Entry 7NPS (electron microscopy, 3.81 A resolution); this record covers chains B4 and P3 of the 9 polymer chains in the assembly.

[Chain B4]
Name: ESX-5 secretion system ATPase EccB5
Organism: Mycobacterium tuberculosis (strain ATCC 25618 / H37Rv)
Notes: EC 3.6.-.-
UniProt: P9WNQ9 (ECCB5_MYCTU); residue numbers follow UniProt; this construct covers 1-506
Sequence (506 residues; row label = number of the first residue in the row):
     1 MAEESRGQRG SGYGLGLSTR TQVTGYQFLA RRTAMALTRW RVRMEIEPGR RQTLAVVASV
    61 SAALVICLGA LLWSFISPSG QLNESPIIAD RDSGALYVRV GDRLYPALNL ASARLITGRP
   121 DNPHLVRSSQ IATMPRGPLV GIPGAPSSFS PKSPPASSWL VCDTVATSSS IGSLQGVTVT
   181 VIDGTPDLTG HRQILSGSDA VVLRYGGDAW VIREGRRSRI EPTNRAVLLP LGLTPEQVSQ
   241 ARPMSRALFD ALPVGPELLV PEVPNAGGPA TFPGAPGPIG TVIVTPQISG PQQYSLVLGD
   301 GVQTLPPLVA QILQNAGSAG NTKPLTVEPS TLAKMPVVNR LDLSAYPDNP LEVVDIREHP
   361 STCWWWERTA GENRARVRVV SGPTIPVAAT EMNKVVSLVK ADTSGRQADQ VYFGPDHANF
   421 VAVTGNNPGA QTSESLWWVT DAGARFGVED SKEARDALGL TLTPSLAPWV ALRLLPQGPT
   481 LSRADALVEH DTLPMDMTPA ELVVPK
Not modelled in the structure: 1-73, 168-174, 497-506
Disulfide bonds: Cys162-Cys363

[Chain P3]
Name: Mycosin-5
Organism: Mycobacterium tuberculosis (strain ATCC 25618 / H37Rv)
Notes: EC 3.4.21.-
UniProt: O53945 (MYCP5_MYCTU); residues 1-585 here = UniProt positions 1-585
Sequence (585 residues; each row starts with the number of its first residue):
     1 MQRFGTGSSR SWCGRAGTAT IAAVLLASGA LTGLPPAYAI SPPTIDPGAL PPDGPPGPLA
    61 PMKQNAYCTE VGVLPGTDFQ LQPKYMEMLN LNEAWQFGRG DGVKVAVIDT GVTPHPRLPR
   121 LIPGGDYVMA GGDGLSDCDA HGTLVASMIA AVPANGAVPL PSVPRRPVTI PTTETPPPPQ
   181 TVTLSPVPPQ TVTVIPAPPP EEGVPPGAPV PGPEPPPAPG PQPPAVDRGG GTVTVPSYSG
   241 GRKIAPIDNP RNPHPSAPSP ALGPPPDAFS GIAPGVEIIS IRQSSQAFGL KDPYTGDEDP
   301 QTAQKIDNVE TMARAIVHAA NMGASVINIS DVMCMSARNV IDQRALGAAV HYAAVDKDAV
   361 IVAAAGDGSK KDCKQNPIFD PLQPDDPRAW NAVTTVVTPS WFHDYVLTVG AVDANGQPLS
   421 KMSIAGPWVS ISAPGTDVVG LSPRDDGLIN AIDGPDNSLL VPAGTSFSAA IVSGVAALVR
   481 AKFPELSAYQ IINRLIHTAR PPARGVDNQV GYGVVDPVAA LTWDVPKGPA EPPKQLSAPL
   541 VVPQPPAPRD MVPIWVAAGG LAGALLIGGA VFGTATLMRR SRKQQ
Not modelled in the structure: 1-39, 172-265, 548-585
UniProt features mapped onto this chain:
  - active site (Charge relay system): Asp109, His141, Ser466
Disulfide bonds: Cys68-Cys138, Cys334-Cys373

[Interface between chain B4 and chain P3]
Pairs across the interface - 30 pairs, chain B4 then chain P3:
  Tyr205(B4) - Asp524(P3)  hydrogen bond
  Arg246(B4) - Asp524(P3)  salt bridge
  Phe249(B4) - Thr522(P3)
  Asp250(B4) - Trp523(P3)  hydrogen bond (backbone-side chain)
  Asp250(B4) - Asp524(P3)  hydrogen bond (side chain-backbone)
  Ala401(B4) - Pro533(P3)
  Ala401(B4) - Gln535(P3)
  Ala401(B4) - Leu536(P3)  hydrophobic
  Arg406(B4) - Pro526(P3)
  Asn427(B4) - Asn90(P3)
  Thr432(B4) - Met88(P3)
  Thr432(B4) - Asn415(P3)
  Thr432(B4) - Arg500(P3)
  Ser433(B4) - Asn415(P3)
  Ser433(B4) - Gln417(P3)
  Glu434(B4) - Arg500(P3)  salt bridge
  Ser435(B4) - Pro501(P3)  hydrogen bond (side chain-backbone)
  Trp437(B4) - Pro502(P3)
  Gly447(B4) - Ala503(P3)
  Val448(B4) - Ala503(P3)
  Trp469(B4) - Ala499(P3)
  Trp469(B4) - Arg500(P3)
  Trp469(B4) - Pro501(P3)
  Val470(B4) - Trp523(P3)  hydrophobic
  Arg473(B4) - Trp523(P3)
  Thr480(B4) - Ala503(P3)  hydrogen bond (side chain-backbone)
  Thr480(B4) - Arg504(P3)
  Ala484(B4) - Pro381(P3)
  Asp485(B4) - Pro381(P3)
  Asp485(B4) - Arg504(P3)  salt bridge
Interface residues without a listed pair, chain B4 (32 interface residues in all): Arg217, Pro253, Val254, Val399, Val423, Thr424, Gly425, Asn426, Gln477, Ser482, Val488, Asp496
Interface residues without a listed pair, chain P3 (28 interface residues in all): Glu93, Gln96, Phe97, Leu382, Gly416, Gly505, Val514, Asp516, Ser537, Ala538

[Summary]
The interface between chain B4 and chain P3 involves 32 residues on one side and 28 on the other; the contacts
include 5 hydrogen bonds and 3 salt bridges. Polar pairs include Arg246(B4)-Asp524(P3), Glu434(B4)-Arg500(P3)
and Asp485(B4)-Arg504(P3).
Here chain B4 is ESX-5 secretion system ATPase EccB5 and chain P3 is Mycosin-5, both from Mycobacterium
tuberculosis (strain ATCC 25618 / H37Rv). Entry 7NPS (Structure of the periplasmic assembly from the ESX-5
inner membrane complex, C1 model) was determined by electron microscopy, deposited together with 7NP7, 7NPR,
7NPU, 7NPV and 7NPT.
